PDB entry 1FP7 | X-ray diffraction, 3.20 A resolution | chains A and B

== Chain A (and B) ==
Molecule: Formate--tetrahydrofolate ligase
Source organism: Moorella thermoacetica
Notes: EC 6.3.4.3; chain B of this document is another copy of the same molecule, construct and numbering; everything in this record applies to it too
Reference sequence: P21164 (FTHS_MOOTH); residues 1001-1559 here correspond to UniProt positions 1-559 (UniProt number = residue number - 1000)
Sequence (557 residues; numbered 1001 to 1559; 2 numbers in that range are skipped by the numbering (no residue carries them; nothing is unmodelled there); the number before each row is that of its first residue):
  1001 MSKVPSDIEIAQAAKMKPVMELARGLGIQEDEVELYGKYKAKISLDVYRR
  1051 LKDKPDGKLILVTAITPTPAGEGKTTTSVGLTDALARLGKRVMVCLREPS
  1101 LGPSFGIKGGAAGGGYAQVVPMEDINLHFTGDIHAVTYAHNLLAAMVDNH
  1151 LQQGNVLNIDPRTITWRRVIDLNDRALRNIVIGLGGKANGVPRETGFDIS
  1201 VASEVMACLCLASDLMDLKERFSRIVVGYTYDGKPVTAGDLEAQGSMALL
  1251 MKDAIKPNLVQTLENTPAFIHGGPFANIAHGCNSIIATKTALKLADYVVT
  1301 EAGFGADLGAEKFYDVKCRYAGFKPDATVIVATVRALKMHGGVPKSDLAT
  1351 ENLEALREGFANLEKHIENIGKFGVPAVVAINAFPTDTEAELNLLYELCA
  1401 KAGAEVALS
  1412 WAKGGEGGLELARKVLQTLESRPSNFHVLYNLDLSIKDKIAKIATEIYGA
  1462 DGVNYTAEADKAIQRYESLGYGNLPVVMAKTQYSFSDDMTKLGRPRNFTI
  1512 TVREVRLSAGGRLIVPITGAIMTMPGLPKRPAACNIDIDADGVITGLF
Unresolved in the structure: 1001-1006, 1558-1559 (chain B: 1001-1007, 1558-1559)
Bound ions: K+: Glu-1098, His-1128, Thr-1130, Asp-1132, Ile-1133, Asn-1258
Swiss-Prot annotation at these positions:
  - binding site (ATP): Thr-1068 to Thr-1075

== Chain A / chain B interface ==
Chains A and B do not touch in the deposited assembly.

== In short ==
Chain A and chain B make no direct contact in this assembly. Glu-1098(A), His-1128(A), Thr-1130(A),
Asp-1132(A), Ile-1133(A) and Asn-1258(A) coordinate K+. From UniProt: 8 ATP-binding residues on chain A.
Both chains are Formate--tetrahydrofolate ligase (Moorella thermoacetica). Entry 1FP7 (Monovalent cation
binding sites in N10-formyltetrahydrofolate synthetase from moorella thermoacetica) was determined by X-ray
diffraction, deposited together with 1FPM.
